Entry 5BPI (X-ray diffraction, 3.20 A resolution); this record covers chains C and F of the 6 polymer chains in the assembly.

== Chain C ==
Name: TrmBL2
From: Pyrococcus furiosus
UniProtKB: Q8U3H1 (TMBL2_PYRFU); residues 2-264 here = UniProt positions 2-264
Amino-acid sequence (263 residues; row label = number of the first residue in the row):
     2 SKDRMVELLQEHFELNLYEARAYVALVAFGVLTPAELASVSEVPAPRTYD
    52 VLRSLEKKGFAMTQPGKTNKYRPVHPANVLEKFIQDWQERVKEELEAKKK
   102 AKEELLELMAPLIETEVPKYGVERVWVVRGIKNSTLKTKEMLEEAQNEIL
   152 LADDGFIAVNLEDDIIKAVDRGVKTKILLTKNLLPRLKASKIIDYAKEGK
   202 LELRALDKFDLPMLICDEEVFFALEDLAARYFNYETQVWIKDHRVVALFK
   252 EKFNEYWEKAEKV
Unresolved in the structure: 118-122
Swiss-Prot annotation at these positions:
  - DNA-binding region: Leu33 to Arg54 (H-T-H motif)

== Chain F ==
Molecule: 21-nt DNA strand
Sequence (21 nucleotides; row label = number of the first residue in the row):
     1 TATATCACTATCGATGATATA

== Interface between chain C and chain F ==
Pairs across the interface (9; chain C residue first):
  Gln11(C) - DG13(F)  hydrogen bond to the phosphate
  Asn17(C) - DC12(F)  hydrogen bond to the phosphate
  Asn17(C) - DG13(F)  hydrogen bond to the phosphate
  Leu18(C) - DG13(F)  hydrogen bond to the phosphate
  Tyr19(C) - DG13(F)  sugar contact
  Tyr19(C) - DA14(F)  hydrogen bond to the phosphate
  Pro45(C) - DT15(F)  base contact
  Pro47(C) - DG16(F)  base contact
  Pro47(C) - DA17(F)  base contact
Also at the interface, not in a pair above, chain C (7 interface residues in all): Arg48

== In short ==
7 residues of chain C face 6 of chain F across their interface, with 5 hydrogen bonds. Polar contacts include
Gln11(C)-DG13(F), Asn17(C)-DC12(F) and Asn17(C)-DG13(F).
Chain C is TrmBL2 (Pyrococcus furiosus) and chain F is a 21-nt DNA strand; the structure, Structure of TrmBL2,
an archaeal chromatin protein, shows a novel mode of DNA binding, was determined by X-ray diffraction together
with 5BOX, 5BPD and 5BQT from the same study.
